Entry 5KFE (X-ray diffraction, 1.55 A resolution); this record covers chains A and P of the 3 polymer chains in the assembly.

[Chain A]
Molecule: DNA polymerase eta
Organism: Homo sapiens
Notes: EC 2.7.7.7
UniProtKB: Q9Y253 (POLH_HUMAN); residues 1-432 here = UniProt positions 1-432
Chain sequence (435 residues; row label = number of the first residue in the row; numbers below 1 keep their minus sign (Gly-2 is residue -2)):
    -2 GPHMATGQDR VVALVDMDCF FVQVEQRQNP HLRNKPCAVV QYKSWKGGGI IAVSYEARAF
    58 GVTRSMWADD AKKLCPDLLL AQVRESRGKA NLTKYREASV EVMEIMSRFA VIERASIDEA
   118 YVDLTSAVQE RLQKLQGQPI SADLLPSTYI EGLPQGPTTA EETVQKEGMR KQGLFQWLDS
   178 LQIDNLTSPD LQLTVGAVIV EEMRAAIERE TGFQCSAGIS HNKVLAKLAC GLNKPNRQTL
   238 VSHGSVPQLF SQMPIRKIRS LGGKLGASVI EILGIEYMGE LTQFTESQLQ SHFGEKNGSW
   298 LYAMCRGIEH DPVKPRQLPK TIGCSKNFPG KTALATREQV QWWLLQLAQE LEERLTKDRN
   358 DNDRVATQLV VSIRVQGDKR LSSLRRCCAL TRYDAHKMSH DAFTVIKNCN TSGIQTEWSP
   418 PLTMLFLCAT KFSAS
Unresolved in the structure: 155-159
Construct notes: expression tag (-2 to 0)
Ion coordination: Mn2+ site 1: Asp13, Asp115, Glu116 (together with 2'-deoxyadenosine 5'-triphosphate) (shared with DT8(P) of chain P); Ca2+: Asp13, Met14, Asp115 (together with 2'-deoxyadenosine 5'-triphosphate); Mn2+ site 2: Asp13, Met14, Asp115 (together with 2'-deoxyadenosine 5'-triphosphate)
Small-molecule neighbours:
  - : Asp13, Met14, Asp15, Cys16, Asp115, Lys231
  - 2'-deoxyadenosine 5'-triphosphate (DTP): Asp13, Met14, Asp15, Cys16, Phe17, Phe18, Ile48, Ala49, Tyr52, Arg55, Arg61, Ile114, Asp115, Glu116, Lys231
Curated features (UniProtKB/Swiss-Prot):
  - binding site (Mg(2+)): Asp13, Met14, Asp115, Glu116
  - binding site (Mn(2+)): Asp13, Met14, Asp115, Glu116
  - binding site (a 2'-deoxyribonucleoside 5'-triphosphate): Arg61
  - natural variant: Val37 (deletion: In XPV), Leu75 (deletion: In XPV), Arg93 (R93P: In XPV), Arg111 (R111H: In XPV), Thr122 (T122P: In XPV), Gly153 (G153D: In a breast cancer sample), Thr191 (T191P: In XPV), Gly263 (G263V: In XPV), Val266 (V266D: In XPV), Gly295 (G295R: In XPV), Arg361 (R361S: In XPV)
  - mutagenesis: Tyr52 (Y52A/F: Reduces DNA polymerase activity; Y52E: Reduces DNA polymerase activity. Increases fidelity of replication and reduces translesion bypass), Arg61 (R61A: Reduces enzymatic activity by two-thirds), Ser62 (S62G: Increased DNA polymerase activity and translesion bypass compared to wild-type), Ala68 (A68S/V: Severe reduction in thymine dimer translesion bypass), Asn324 to Pro326 (Reduces binding to chromatin and to monoubiquitinated PCNA. Abolishes binding to monoubiquitinated PCNA; when associated with 705-E--H-713 Del)

[Chain P]
Molecule: 8-nt DNA strand
Sequence (8 nucleotides; row label = number of the first residue in the row):
     1 AGCGTCAT
Ion coordination: Mn2+: DT8 (together with 2'-deoxyadenosine 5'-triphosphate) (shared with Asp13(A), Asp115(A), Glu116(A) of chain A)

[Chain A / chain P interface]
Residue-residue contacts - 23 pairs, chain A then chain P:
  Ser113(A) with DT8(P), phosphate contact
  Asp115(A) with DT8(P), phosphate contact
  Glu116(A) with DT8(P), phosphate contact
  Lys224(A) with DT8(P), salt bridge to the phosphate
  Ile255(A) with DA7(P), phosphate contact
  Arg256(A) with DA7(P), phosphate contact
  Ser257(A) with DC6(P), phosphate contact; DA7(P), hydrogen bond to the phosphate
  Leu258(A) with DA7(P), hydrogen bond to the phosphate
  Gly259(A) with DA7(P), hydrogen bond to the phosphate
  Gly260(A) with DC6(P), phosphate contact; DA7(P), phosphate contact
  Lys261(A) with DT5(P), salt bridge to the phosphate; DC6(P), hydrogen bond to the phosphate
  Leu262(A) with DC6(P), hydrogen bond to the phosphate
  Arg377(A) with DC3(P), phosphate contact; DG4(P), salt bridge to the phosphate
  Leu381(A) with DC3(P), phosphate contact
  Arg382(A) with DG2(P), sugar contact; DC3(P), hydrogen bond to the phosphate; DG4(P), hydrogen bond to the base
  Arg383(A) with DG2(P), sugar contact
  Cys384(A) with DG2(P), hydrogen bond to the phosphate
Also at the interface, not in a pair above, chain A (19 interface residues in all): Ser379, Ser380
Also at the interface, not in a pair above, chain P (8 interface residues in all): DA1

[In short]
Chain A and chain P form an interface of 19 and 8 residues respectively, with 8 hydrogen bonds and 3 salt
bridges. Among the polar pairs are Arg382(A)-DG4(P), Ser257(A)-DA7(P) and Leu258(A)-DA7(P). Bound to chain A:
compounds CA/MN and 2'-deoxyadenosine 5'-triphosphate.
Chain A is DNA polymerase eta (Homo sapiens) and chain P is an 8-nt DNA strand; the structure, Human DNA
polymerase eta-DNA ternary complex: reaction with 1 mM Mn2+ for 600s, was determined by X-ray diffraction,
deposited together with 5KFA, 5KFB, 5KFC, 5KFD, 5KFF, 5KFG and 28 further entries.
